5M3J - chains B and C of the 6 polymer chains in the assembly; structure by X-ray diffraction, 3.50 A resolution.

== Chain B ==
Protein: RNA-directed RNA polymerase catalytic subunit
Source organism: Influenza B virus (B/Memphis/13/2003)
Notes: EC 2.7.7.48
Reference sequence: Q5V8Y6 (Q5V8Y6_9INFB); residues 1-752 here = UniProt positions 1-752
Chain sequence (772 residues; row label = number of the first residue in the row; numbers below 1 keep their minus sign (Gly-8 is residue -8)):
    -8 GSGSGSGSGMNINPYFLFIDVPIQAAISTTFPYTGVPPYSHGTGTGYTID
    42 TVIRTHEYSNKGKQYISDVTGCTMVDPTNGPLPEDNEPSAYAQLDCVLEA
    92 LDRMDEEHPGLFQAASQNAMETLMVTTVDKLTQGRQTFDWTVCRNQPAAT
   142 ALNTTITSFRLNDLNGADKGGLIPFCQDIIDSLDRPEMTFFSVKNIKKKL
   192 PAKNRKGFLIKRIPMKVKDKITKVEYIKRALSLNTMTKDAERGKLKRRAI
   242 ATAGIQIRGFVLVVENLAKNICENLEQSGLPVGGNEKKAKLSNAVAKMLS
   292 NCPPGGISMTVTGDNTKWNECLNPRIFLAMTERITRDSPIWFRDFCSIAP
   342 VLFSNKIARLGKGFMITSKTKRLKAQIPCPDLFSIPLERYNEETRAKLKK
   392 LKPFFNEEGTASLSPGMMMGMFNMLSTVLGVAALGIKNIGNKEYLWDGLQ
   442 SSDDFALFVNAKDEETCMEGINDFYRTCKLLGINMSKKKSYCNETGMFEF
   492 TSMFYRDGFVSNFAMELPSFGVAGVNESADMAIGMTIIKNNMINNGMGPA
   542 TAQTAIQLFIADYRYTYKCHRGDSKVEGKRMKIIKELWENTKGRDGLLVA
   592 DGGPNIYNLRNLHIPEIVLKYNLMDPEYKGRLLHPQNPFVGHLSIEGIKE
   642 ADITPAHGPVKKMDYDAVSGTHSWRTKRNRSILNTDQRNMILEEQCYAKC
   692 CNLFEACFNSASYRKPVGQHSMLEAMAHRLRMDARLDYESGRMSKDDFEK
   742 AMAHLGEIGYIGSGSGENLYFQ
Disordered / not traced: -8 to 0, 637-652, 750-763
Construct notes: expression tag (-8 to 0, 753-763)

== Chain C ==
Protein: Polymerase basic protein 2
Source organism: Influenza B virus
Reference sequence: Q5V8X3 (Q5V8X3_9INFB); numbering as in UniProt (aligned over 1-770)
Chain sequence (798 residues; row label = number of the first residue in the row; numbers below 1 keep their minus sign (Gly-8 is residue -8)):
    -8 GSGSGSGSGMTLAKIELLKQLLRDNEAKTVLKQTTVDQYNIIRKFNTSRI
    42 EKNPSLRMKWAMCSNFPLALTKGDMANRIPLEYKGIQLKTNAEDIGTKGQ
    92 MCSIAAVTWWNTYGPIGDTEGFERVYESFFLRKMRLDNATWGRITFGPVE
   142 RVRKRVLLNPLTKEMPPDEASNVIMEILFPKEAGIPRESTWIHRELIKEK
   192 REKLKGTMITPIVLAYMLERELVARRRFLPVAGATSAEFIEMLHCLQGEN
   242 WRQIYHPGGNKLTESRSQSMIVACRKIIRRSIVASNPLELAVEIANKTVI
   292 DTEPLKSCLAAIDGGDVACDIIRAALGLKIRQRQRFGRLELKRISGRGFK
   342 NDEEILIGNGTIQKIGIWDGEEEFHVRCGECRGILKKSKMKLEKLLINSA
   392 KKEDMRDLIILCMVFSQDTRMFQGVRGEINFLNRAGQLLSPMYQLQRYFL
   442 NRSNDLFDQWGYEESPKASELHGINESMNASDYTLKGVVVTRNVIDDFSS
   492 TETEKVSITKNLSLIKRTGEVIMGANDVSELESQAQLMITYDTPKMWEMG
   542 TTKELVQNTYQWVLKNLVTLKAQFLLGKEDMFQWDAFEAFESIIPQKMAG
   592 QYSGFARAVLKQMRDQEVMKTDQFIKLLPFCFSPPKLRSNGEPYQFLKLV
   642 LKGGGENFIEVRKGSPLFSYNPQTEVLTICGRMMSLKGKIEDEERNRSMG
   692 NAVLAGFLVSGKYDPDLGDFKTIEELEKLKPGEKANILLYQGKPVKVVKR
   742 KRYSALSNDISQGIKRQRMTVESMGWALSGWSHPQFEKGSGSENLYFQ
Disordered / not traced: -8 to 0, 486-495, 741-789
Construct notes: expression tag (-8 to 0, 771-789)

== How chain B and chain C interact ==
Residue-residue contacts (260):
  Pro13(B) - Met674(C)
  Tyr30(B) - Asn44(C)  hydrogen bond
  Val119(B) - Ile32(C)  hydrophobic
  Asp120(B) - Asn31(C)
  Thr123(B) - Lys35(C)  hydrogen bond
  Arg126(B) - Ile41(C)
  Gln127(B) - Arg40(C)
  Gln127(B) - Ile41(C)
  Pro138(B) - Ser39(C)
  Ala140(B) - Lys35(C)
  Thr141(B) - Phe36(C)
  Thr141(B) - Asn37(C)
  Leu143(B) - Ile32(C)  hydrophobic
  Asn144(B) - Phe36(C)
  Ile147(B) - Ile32(C)  hydrophobic
  Arg151(B) - Gln24(C)  hydrogen bond (side chain-backbone)
  Arg151(B) - Gln29(C)  hydrogen bond
  Ala158(B) - Gln29(C)  hydrogen bond (backbone-side chain)
  Asp159(B) - Gln29(C)  hydrogen bond
  Lys160(B) - Asp28(C)
  Gly161(B) - Asp28(C)
  Asn265(B) - Leu423(C)
  Asn276(B) - Arg144(C)  hydrogen bond
  Asn276(B) - Phe219(C)  hydrogen bond (side chain-backbone)
  Asn276(B) - Leu220(C)
  Asn276(B) - Pro221(C)
  Glu277(B) - Phe219(C)
  Lys279(B) - Arg144(C)
  Ala287(B) - Gly646(C)
  Ala287(B) - Glu647(C)
  Ser291(B) - Lys639(C)
  Ser291(B) - Gly646(C)
  Pro294(B) - Leu638(C)
  Pro294(B) - Lys639(C)
  Pro295(B) - Leu638(C)  hydrophobic
  Ile298(B) - Gln732(C)
  Glu455(B) - Gln732(C)  hydrogen bond
  Glu485(B) - Lys654(C)  salt bridge
  Glu485(B) - Gln732(C)
  Asp498(B) - Pro657(C)
  Val513(B) - Ser46(C)
  Val513(B) - Lys50(C)
  Ala514(B) - Pro45(C)
  Ala514(B) - Ser46(C)  hydrogen bond (backbone-backbone)
  Gly515(B) - Pro45(C)
  Gly515(B) - Met49(C)
  Val516(B) - Met49(C)
  Lys530(B) - His235(C)
  Met533(B) - His235(C)
  Ile534(B) - Arg142(C)  hydrogen bond (backbone-side chain)
  Ile534(B) - Pro221(C)  hydrophobic
  Ile534(B) - Leu234(C)  hydrophobic
  Ile534(B) - His235(C)
  Asn535(B) - Leu220(C)
  Asn535(B) - Pro221(C)
  Asp553(B) - Lys50(C)  salt bridge
  Thr557(B) - Lys50(C)  hydrogen bond
  Thr557(B) - Met53(C)
  Tyr558(B) - Met49(C)
  Tyr558(B) - Met53(C)  hydrophobic
  Tyr558(B) - Ile95(C)
  Lys559(B) - Met53(C)
  Lys570(B) - Asn56(C)  hydrogen bond
  Lys570(B) - Ile77(C)
  Arg571(B) - Ile95(C)  hydrogen bond (side chain-backbone)
  Arg571(B) - Val98(C)
  Arg571(B) - Thr99(C)  hydrogen bond
  Lys573(B) - Lys75(C)
  Lys573(B) - Ile77(C)
  Ile574(B) - Ile77(C)  hydrophobic
  Ile574(B) - Ala96(C)
  Ile574(B) - Thr99(C)
  Ile574(B) - Trp100(C)
  Ile574(B) - Thr103(C)
  Ile575(B) - Thr99(C)
  Glu577(B) - Tyr74(C)  hydrogen bond
  Glu577(B) - Lys75(C)  salt bridge
  Glu577(B) - Tyr104(C)  hydrogen bond
  Leu578(B) - Thr103(C)
  Asn581(B) - Thr103(C)
  Asn581(B) - Tyr104(C)  hydrogen bond
  Asp592(B) - Asn102(C)  hydrogen bond
  Leu600(B) - His235(C)  hydrogen bond (backbone-side chain)
  Leu600(B) - Cys236(C)
  Arg601(B) - Leu127(C)
  Arg601(B) - Met233(C)
  Arg601(B) - His235(C)
  Arg601(B) - Cys236(C)
  Asn602(B) - Leu127(C)
  His604(B) - Arg123(C)  hydrogen bond (backbone-side chain)
  His604(B) - Leu127(C)
  His604(B) - Glu232(C)
  His604(B) - Met233(C)
  His604(B) - His235(C)
  Ile605(B) - Leu127(C)  hydrophobic
  Val609(B) - Phe120(C)  hydrophobic
  Val609(B) - Phe121(C)  hydrophobic
  Val609(B) - Lys124(C)
  Leu610(B) - Lys124(C)  hydrogen bond (backbone-side chain)
  Tyr612(B) - Phe113(C)  hydrophobic
  Tyr612(B) - Glu114(C)
  Tyr612(B) - Phe121(C)  hydrophobic
  Asn613(B) - Lys124(C)  hydrogen bond
  Pro617(B) - Ile107(C)
  Glu618(B) - Ile107(C)
  Lys620(B) - Thr110(C)
  Gly621(B) - Pro106(C)
  Gly621(B) - Gly108(C)  hydrogen bond (backbone-backbone)
  Gly621(B) - Thr110(C)
  Arg622(B) - Trp101(C)  hydrogen bond (backbone-side chain)
  Arg622(B) - Asn102(C)
  Arg622(B) - Thr103(C)  hydrogen bond (side chain-backbone)
  Arg622(B) - Gly105(C)  hydrogen bond (side chain-backbone)
  Arg622(B) - Pro106(C)
  Arg622(B) - Ile107(C)
  Leu623(B) - Asn102(C)
  Leu624(B) - Phe113(C)  hydrophobic
  His625(B) - Trp101(C)
  His625(B) - Pro106(C)  hydrogen bond (side chain-backbone)
  His625(B) - Gly108(C)  hydrogen bond (side chain-backbone)
  Pro626(B) - Asp109(C)
  Pro626(B) - Met199(C)
  Gln627(B) - Met66(C)
  Asn628(B) - Trp101(C)
  Pro629(B) - Leu61(C)  hydrophobic
  Pro629(B) - Thr62(C)  hydrogen bond (backbone-side chain)
  Pro629(B) - Ala67(C)
  Pro629(B) - Trp101(C)
  Phe630(B) - Leu61(C)  hydrophobic
  Phe630(B) - Ile70(C)  hydrophobic
  Phe630(B) - Ala97(C)
  Phe630(B) - Val98(C)  hydrophobic
  Phe630(B) - Trp101(C)  hydrophobic
  Val631(B) - Thr62(C)
  Ile636(B) - Ile203(C)
  Ile636(B) - Tyr207(C)  hydrophobic
  Ile636(B) - Glu210(C)
  Asp655(B) - Arg216(C)  salt bridge
  Tyr656(B) - Tyr207(C)  hydrogen bond (backbone-side chain)
  Asp657(B) - Phe120(C)
  Asp657(B) - Arg123(C)  salt bridge
  Asp657(B) - Tyr207(C)
  Asp657(B) - Arg211(C)  salt bridge
  Asp657(B) - Arg216(C)  salt bridge
  Val659(B) - Phe113(C)  hydrophobic
  Val659(B) - Tyr117(C)
  Ser660(B) - Tyr117(C)
  Thr662(B) - Trp101(C)
  Thr662(B) - Asn102(C)  hydrogen bond
  His663(B) - Val98(C)
  His663(B) - Asn102(C)  hydrogen bond
  Trp665(B) - Met49(C)  hydrophobic
  Trp665(B) - Leu59(C)  hydrophobic
  Trp665(B) - Val98(C)
  Arg666(B) - Leu59(C)
  Arg666(B) - Ala60(C)  hydrogen bond (backbone-backbone)
  Arg666(B) - Leu61(C)
  Arg666(B) - Thr62(C)  hydrogen bond
  Arg666(B) - Thr88(C)
  Thr667(B) - Pro58(C)
  Thr667(B) - Ala60(C)
  Lys668(B) - Phe57(C)
  Lys668(B) - Pro58(C)  hydrogen bond (backbone-backbone)
  Lys668(B) - Ala60(C)
  Lys668(B) - Asp85(C)
  Lys668(B) - Met92(C)
  Arg669(B) - Thr38(C)  hydrogen bond
  Arg669(B) - Ser39(C)
  Arg669(B) - Asp85(C)  hydrogen bond (backbone-side chain)
  Arg669(B) - Ile86(C)
  Arg669(B) - Gly87(C)
  Asn670(B) - Ile86(C)
  Arg671(B) - Glu84(C)  hydrogen bond (side chain-backbone)
  Arg671(B) - Ile86(C)
  Arg671(B) - Met92(C)
  Ile673(B) - Thr38(C)
  Met681(B) - Thr38(C)
  Ile682(B) - Ile86(C)  hydrophobic
  Glu684(B) - Phe36(C)
  Glu685(B) - Phe36(C)
  Glu685(B) - Asn37(C)
  Glu685(B) - Thr38(C)  hydrogen bond (side chain-backbone)
  Glu685(B) - Gly87(C)
  Gln686(B) - Ile86(C)  hydrogen bond (side chain-backbone)
  Gln686(B) - Lys89(C)
  Cys687(B) - Glu17(C)
  Cys687(B) - Ala18(C)
  Cys687(B) - Val21(C)  hydrophobic
  Tyr688(B) - Val21(C)  hydrophobic
  Tyr688(B) - Ile33(C)
  Tyr688(B) - Phe36(C)  hydrophobic
  Cys691(B) - Val21(C)  hydrophobic
  Cys691(B) - Leu22(C)  hydrophobic
  Cys692(B) - Tyr30(C)  hydrophobic
  Cys692(B) - Ile33(C)  hydrophobic
  Cys692(B) - Arg34(C)
  Asn693(B) - Arg34(C)  hydrogen bond
  Leu694(B) - Leu9(C)  hydrophobic
  Leu694(B) - Leu12(C)  hydrophobic
  Phe695(B) - Tyr30(C)  hydrophobic
  Glu696(B) - Tyr30(C)  hydrogen bond
  Glu696(B) - Arg34(C)  salt bridge
  Ala697(B) - Lys5(C)
  Phe699(B) - Glu173(C)
  Asn700(B) - Phe170(C)
  Asn700(B) - Glu173(C)  hydrogen bond (backbone-side chain)
  Ser701(B) - Met166(C)
  Ser701(B) - Phe170(C)
  Ser701(B) - Glu173(C)  hydrogen bond
  Ala702(B) - Tyr30(C)
  Ser703(B) - Ile203(C)
  Tyr704(B) - Ser162(C)
  Tyr704(B) - Ile165(C)
  Tyr704(B) - Met166(C)  hydrophobic
  Tyr704(B) - Ile203(C)
  Tyr704(B) - Ala206(C)  hydrophobic
  Tyr704(B) - Glu210(C)  hydrogen bond
  Arg705(B) - Ser162(C)
  Arg705(B) - Asn163(C)  hydrogen bond
  Arg705(B) - Met166(C)
  Lys706(B) - Asn31(C)
  Pro707(B) - Val27(C)
  Pro707(B) - Tyr30(C)
  Pro707(B) - Asn31(C)
  Val708(B) - Val27(C)
  Val708(B) - Asp28(C)
  Gly709(B) - Thr26(C)
  Gly709(B) - Val27(C)  hydrogen bond (backbone-backbone)
  Gly709(B) - Asp28(C)  hydrogen bond (backbone-side chain)
  Gln710(B) - Thr26(C)
  Gln710(B) - Asp28(C)  hydrogen bond
  His711(B) - Thr26(C)
  His711(B) - Val27(C)  hydrogen bond (backbone-backbone)
  Ser712(B) - Leu22(C)  hydrogen bond (side chain-backbone)
  Ser712(B) - Lys23(C)  hydrogen bond (side chain-backbone)
  Ser712(B) - Val27(C)
  Met713(B) - Leu22(C)
  Met713(B) - Thr25(C)  hydrogen bond (backbone-backbone)
  Met713(B) - Tyr30(C)  hydrophobic
  Leu714(B) - Leu9(C)  hydrophobic
  Leu714(B) - Leu13(C)  hydrophobic
  Leu714(B) - Leu22(C)  hydrogen bond (backbone-backbone)
  Met717(B) - Leu9(C)  hydrophobic
  Met717(B) - Leu22(C)  hydrophobic
  Arg720(B) - Glu173(C)  salt bridge
  Leu721(B) - Thr2(C)
  Leu721(B) - Lys5(C)
  Leu721(B) - Ile6(C)  hydrophobic
  Leu721(B) - Leu9(C)  hydrophobic
  Asp724(B) - Thr2(C)
  Ala725(B) - Thr2(C)
  Asp728(B) - Thr2(C)  hydrogen bond
  Asp738(B) - Leu3(C)
  Ala742(B) - Ile6(C)  hydrophobic
  His745(B) - Ile6(C)
  His745(B) - Lys10(C)
  Leu746(B) - Ile6(C)  hydrophobic
  Glu748(B) - Lys10(C)  salt bridge
  Ile749(B) - Leu9(C)  hydrophobic
  Ile749(B) - Leu13(C)  hydrophobic
Interface residues without a listed pair, chain B (152 interface residues in all): Gln124, Met227, Ala280, Leu290, Gly296, Glu518, Pro606, Ile608, Tyr619, Gly632, Leu634, Ser635, Ala658, Leu674, Ala689, Lys690, Cys698, Ala716, Met734, Lys741
Interface residues without a listed pair, chain C (123 interface residues in all): Glu7, Leu8, Lys43, Cys54, Leu79, Cys93, Trp132, Lys172, Gly427, Phe649

== In short ==
Chain B and chain C form an interface of 152 and 123 residues respectively, with 56 hydrogen bonds and 10 salt
bridges. Polar contacts include Glu485(B)-Lys654(C), Asp553(B)-Lys50(C) and Glu577(B)-Lys75(C).
Here chain B is RNA-directed RNA polymerase catalytic subunit (Influenza B virus (B/Memphis/13/2003)) and
chain C is Polymerase basic protein 2 (Influenza B virus). Entry 5M3J (Influenza B polymerase bound to four
heptad repeats of serine 5 phosphorylated Pol II CTD) was determined by X-ray diffraction.
